PDB entry 1ASJ | X-ray diffraction, 2.90 A resolution | chains 1 and 3 of the 5 polymer chains in the assembly

== Chain 1 ==
Name: P1/mahoney poliovirus
Source organism: Human poliovirus 1
Notes: fragment: virus protomer
Reference sequence: P03300 (POLH_POL1M); residues 1-302 here correspond to UniProt positions 579-880 (UniProt number = residue number + 578)
Sequence (302 residues; each row starts with the number of its first residue):
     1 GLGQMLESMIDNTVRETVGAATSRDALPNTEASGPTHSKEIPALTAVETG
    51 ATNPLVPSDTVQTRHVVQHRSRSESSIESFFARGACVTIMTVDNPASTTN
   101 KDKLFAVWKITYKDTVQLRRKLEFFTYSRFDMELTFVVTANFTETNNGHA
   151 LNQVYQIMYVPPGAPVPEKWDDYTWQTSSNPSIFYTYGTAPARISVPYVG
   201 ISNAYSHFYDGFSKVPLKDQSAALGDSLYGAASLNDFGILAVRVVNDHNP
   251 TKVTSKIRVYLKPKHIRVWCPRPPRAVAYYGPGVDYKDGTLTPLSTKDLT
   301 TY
Not modelled in the structure: 1-19
Residues lining bound ligands: sphingosine (SPH): Ile110, Tyr112, Phe130, Met132, Leu134, Ile157, Tyr159, Pro181, Ile183, Ile194, Val196, Val199, Tyr205, Ser206, His207, Asp236, Phe237, Leu240

== Chain 3 ==
Name: P1/mahoney poliovirus
Source organism: Human poliovirus 1
Notes: fragment: virus protomer
Reference sequence: P03300 (POLH_POL1M); residues 1-238 here correspond to UniProt positions 341-578 (UniProt number = residue number + 340)
Sequence (238 residues; numbered 1 to 238; the number before each row is that of its first residue):
     1 GLPVMNTPGSNQYLTADNFQSPCALPEFDVTPPIDIPGEVKNMMELAEID
    51 TMIPFDLSATKKNTMEMYRVRLSDKPHTDDPILCLSLSPASDPRLSHTML
   101 GEILNYYTHWAGSLKFTFLFCGSMMATGKLLVSYAPPGADPPKKRKEAML
   151 GTHVIWDIGLQSSCTMVVPWISNTTYRQTIDDSFTEGGYISVFYQTRIVV
   201 PLSTPREMDILGFVSACNDFSVRLLRDTTHIEQKALAQ
Not modelled in the structure: 236-238
Construct notes: conflict Ser123 (Phe463 in P03300)

== Interface between chain 1 and chain 3 ==
Pairs across the interface (185):
  Leu27(1) - Asn218(3)
  Leu27(1) - Asp219(3)
  Leu27(1) - Phe220(3)
  Pro28(1) - Asn218(3)
  Ala43(1) - Cys164(3)
  Ala43(1) - Thr165(3)  hydrogen bond (backbone-backbone)
  Leu44(1) - Ser163(3)
  Thr45(1) - Thr117(3)
  Thr45(1) - Gln161(3)
  Thr45(1) - Ser162(3)  hydrogen bond (backbone-backbone)
  Thr45(1) - Ser163(3)  hydrogen bond (backbone-backbone)
  Thr45(1) - Thr165(3)
  Ala46(1) - Ser162(3)
  Ala46(1) - Ser163(3)
  Val47(1) - Thr117(3)
  Val47(1) - Leu119(3)  hydrophobic
  Val47(1) - Ser163(3)  hydrogen bond (backbone-side chain)
  Glu48(1) - Leu119(3)
  Glu48(1) - Ser162(3)  hydrogen bond
  Thr52(1) - Glu48(3)
  Thr52(1) - Ile49(3)
  Thr52(1) - Asp50(3)  hydrogen bond (side chain-backbone)
  Thr52(1) - Lys115(3)
  Thr52(1) - Ser215(3)
  Asn53(1) - Lys115(3)  hydrogen bond (backbone-side chain)
  Asn53(1) - Thr165(3)  hydrogen bond
  Leu55(1) - Lys115(3)
  Leu55(1) - Thr165(3)
  Leu55(1) - Val167(3)  hydrophobic
  Leu55(1) - Cys217(3)  hydrogen bond (backbone-side chain)
  Val56(1) - Asn218(3)
  Pro57(1) - Ser113(3)
  Pro57(1) - Val167(3)
  Pro57(1) - Pro169(3)  hydrophobic
  Thr60(1) - Val167(3)
  Val61(1) - Thr152(3)
  Val61(1) - Pro169(3)  hydrophobic
  Arg70(1) - Ala111(3)
  Arg70(1) - Gly112(3)
  Arg70(1) - Tyr176(3)
  Arg70(1) - Asp219(3)  hydrogen bond (side chain-backbone)
  Arg70(1) - Ser221(3)  hydrogen bond
  Ser71(1) - Ser221(3)
  Arg72(1) - Asn42(3)  hydrogen bond (backbone-side chain)
  Arg72(1) - Met44(3)
  Arg72(1) - Glu48(3)  salt bridge
  Arg72(1) - Cys217(3)  hydrogen bond (side chain-backbone)
  Arg72(1) - Asn218(3)
  Arg72(1) - Phe220(3)  hydrogen bond (side chain-backbone)
  Glu74(1) - Tyr107(3)  hydrogen bond (backbone-side chain)
  Glu74(1) - Arg223(3)
  Glu74(1) - Leu224(3)  hydrogen bond (side chain-backbone)
  Glu74(1) - Leu225(3)  hydrogen bond (side chain-backbone)
  Ser75(1) - Asn42(3)  hydrogen bond
  Ser75(1) - Met43(3)  hydrogen bond (backbone-backbone)
  Ser75(1) - Met44(3)
  Ser75(1) - Tyr107(3)
  Ser75(1) - Val222(3)
  Ser76(1) - Lys41(3)
  Ser76(1) - Asn42(3)
  Ile77(1) - Val40(3)
  Ile77(1) - Lys41(3)  hydrogen bond (backbone-backbone)
  Ile77(1) - Met43(3)  hydrophobic
  Phe80(1) - Met43(3)  hydrophobic
  Phe80(1) - Tyr106(3)  hydrophobic
  Phe80(1) - Tyr107(3)
  Phe80(1) - Leu225(3)
  Ala82(1) - Ala16(3)
  Arg83(1) - Thr15(3)
  Arg83(1) - Ala16(3)
  Arg83(1) - Leu225(3)
  Gly84(1) - Tyr13(3)
  Gly84(1) - Thr15(3)  hydrogen bond (backbone-backbone)
  Asp114(1) - Gln233(3)  hydrogen bond (backbone-side chain)
  Thr115(1) - Gln233(3)
  Val116(1) - Glu232(3)
  Val116(1) - Gln233(3)  hydrogen bond (backbone-side chain)
  Gln117(1) - Asp227(3)  hydrogen bond
  Arg120(1) - Glu102(3)  salt bridge
  Arg120(1) - Tyr106(3)  hydrogen bond
  Arg120(1) - Thr228(3)
  Arg120(1) - His230(3)
  Arg120(1) - Ile231(3)
  Lys121(1) - Tyr106(3)
  Phe124(1) - Met99(3)  hydrophobic
  Phe124(1) - Ile103(3)  hydrophobic
  Phe124(1) - Tyr106(3)  hydrophobic
  Phe125(1) - Val40(3)  hydrophobic
  Phe125(1) - Met43(3)  hydrophobic
  Arg129(1) - Val30(3)
  Arg129(1) - Thr31(3)  hydrogen bond (side chain-backbone)
  Arg129(1) - Pro32(3)  hydrogen bond (side chain-backbone)
  Arg129(1) - Pro33(3)
  Glu133(1) - Phe19(3)
  Thr135(1) - Tyr13(3)
  Val137(1) - Tyr13(3)  hydrophobic
  Pro181(1) - Ala24(3)
  Pro181(1) - Leu25(3)  hydrophobic
  Ala190(1) - Asn11(3)
  Pro191(1) - Asn11(3)
  Pro191(1) - Tyr13(3)  hydrophobic
  Arg193(1) - Tyr13(3)
  Arg193(1) - Asp17(3)  salt bridge
  Arg193(1) - Ser21(3)
  Arg193(1) - Pro22(3)
  Ile194(1) - Ser21(3)
  Ile194(1) - Pro22(3)
  Ile194(1) - Ala24(3)  hydrophobic
  Ser195(1) - Ser21(3)  hydrogen bond
  Ser195(1) - Pro22(3)  hydrogen bond (backbone-backbone)
  Ser195(1) - Cys23(3)
  Ser195(1) - Ala24(3)  hydrogen bond (backbone-backbone)
  Val196(1) - Ala24(3)  hydrophobic
  Pro197(1) - Cys23(3)
  Pro197(1) - Val30(3)  hydrophobic
  Tyr198(1) - Phe28(3)
  Tyr198(1) - Val30(3)
  Tyr198(1) - Thr31(3)
  Val199(1) - Phe28(3)  hydrophobic
  Gly200(1) - Thr31(3)
  Ser202(1) - Thr31(3)
  Asn203(1) - Thr31(3)
  Asn203(1) - Pro32(3)  hydrogen bond (side chain-backbone)
  Asn203(1) - Ile34(3)
  Ala204(1) - Ile36(3)  hydrophobic
  Tyr260(1) - Tyr13(3)
  Lys262(1) - Asp17(3)  hydrogen bond (side chain-backbone)
  Arg267(1) - Pro33(3)
  Arg267(1) - Glu39(3)  salt bridge
  Val268(1) - Glu39(3)
  Val268(1) - Val40(3)  hydrogen bond (backbone-backbone)
  Trp269(1) - Ile36(3)  hydrogen bond (side chain-backbone)
  Trp269(1) - Gly38(3)
  Trp269(1) - Glu39(3)
  Cys270(1) - Pro37(3)  hydrogen bond (side chain-backbone)
  Cys270(1) - Gly38(3)  hydrogen bond (backbone-backbone)
  Pro271(1) - Gly38(3)
  Pro271(1) - Val40(3)  hydrophobic
  Pro271(1) - Leu46(3)  hydrophobic
  Arg272(1) - Met99(3)
  Pro273(1) - Met99(3)
  Pro274(1) - Glu102(3)
  Thr292(1) - Asn63(3)
  Pro293(1) - Asn63(3)
  Leu294(1) - Leu57(3)  hydrophobic
  Leu294(1) - Lys62(3)
  Leu294(1) - Asn63(3)  hydrogen bond (backbone-side chain)
  Leu294(1) - Met67(3)  hydrophobic
  Leu294(1) - Pro93(3)
  Leu294(1) - His97(3)
  Ser295(1) - Leu57(3)
  Ser295(1) - Lys62(3)
  Ser295(1) - Pro93(3)
  Thr296(1) - Leu57(3)
  Thr296(1) - Ala59(3)
  Thr296(1) - Lys62(3)  hydrogen bond
  Lys297(1) - Leu57(3)  hydrogen bond (backbone-backbone)
  Lys297(1) - Ser58(3)
  Lys297(1) - Pro93(3)
  Lys297(1) - Arg94(3)
  Asp298(1) - Arg94(3)
  Leu299(1) - Phe55(3)
  Leu299(1) - Asp56(3)
  Leu299(1) - Ile82(3)
  Leu299(1) - Leu83(3)
  Leu299(1) - Cys84(3)  hydrogen bond (backbone-backbone)
  Leu299(1) - Arg94(3)
  Thr300(1) - Pro81(3)
  Thr300(1) - Ile82(3)
  Thr300(1) - Leu83(3)
  Thr300(1) - Cys84(3)  hydrogen bond (backbone-side chain)
  Thr300(1) - Lys143(3)  hydrogen bond (backbone-side chain)
  Thr301(1) - Cys84(3)
  Thr301(1) - Arg94(3)  hydrogen bond (backbone-side chain)
  Tyr302(1) - Cys84(3)
  Tyr302(1) - Leu85(3)
  Tyr302(1) - Ser86(3)  hydrogen bond (backbone-side chain)
  Tyr302(1) - Asp92(3)
  Tyr302(1) - Arg94(3)  hydrogen bond (backbone-side chain)
  Tyr302(1) - Pro141(3)  hydrophobic
  Tyr302(1) - Pro142(3)  hydrogen bond (side chain-backbone)
  Tyr302(1) - Lys143(3)
  Tyr302(1) - Tyr189(3)  hydrophobic
  Tyr302(1) - Ile190(3)
  Tyr302(1) - Ser191(3)
Also at the interface, not in a pair above, chain 1 (82 interface residues in all): Ile41, Ser79, Tyr127, Tyr159, Arg275, Val277, Ala278, Tyr279, Leu291
Also at the interface, not in a pair above, chain 3 (98 interface residues in all): Asn18, Pro54, Val70, Trp156, Asp157, Trp170, Thr175, Phe213

== Overview ==
The interface between chain 1 and chain 3 involves 82 residues on one side and 98 on the other, with 46
hydrogen bonds and 4 salt bridges. Among the polar pairs are Arg72(1)-Glu48(3), Arg120(1)-Glu102(3) and
Arg193(1)-Asp17(3). Sphingosine is bound between chain 1 and chain 3.
Chain 1 is P1/mahoney poliovirus and chain 3 is P1/mahoney poliovirus, both from Human poliovirus 1; the
structure, P1/mahoney poliovirus, at cryogenic temperature, was determined by X-ray diffraction (same
publication as 1AR6, 1AR7, 1AR8, 1AR9 and 1AL2).
